1H8E - chains A and E of the 9 polymer chains in the assembly; structure by X-ray diffraction, 2.00 A resolution.

# Chain A
Name: Bovine mitochondrial F1-atpase
Source organism: Bos taurus
Notes: EC 3.6.1.34
UniProt: P19483 (ATP0_BOVIN); residues 1-510 here correspond to UniProt positions 44-553 (UniProt number = residue number + 43)
Amino-acid sequence (510 residues; numbered 1 to 510; the number before each row is that of its first residue):
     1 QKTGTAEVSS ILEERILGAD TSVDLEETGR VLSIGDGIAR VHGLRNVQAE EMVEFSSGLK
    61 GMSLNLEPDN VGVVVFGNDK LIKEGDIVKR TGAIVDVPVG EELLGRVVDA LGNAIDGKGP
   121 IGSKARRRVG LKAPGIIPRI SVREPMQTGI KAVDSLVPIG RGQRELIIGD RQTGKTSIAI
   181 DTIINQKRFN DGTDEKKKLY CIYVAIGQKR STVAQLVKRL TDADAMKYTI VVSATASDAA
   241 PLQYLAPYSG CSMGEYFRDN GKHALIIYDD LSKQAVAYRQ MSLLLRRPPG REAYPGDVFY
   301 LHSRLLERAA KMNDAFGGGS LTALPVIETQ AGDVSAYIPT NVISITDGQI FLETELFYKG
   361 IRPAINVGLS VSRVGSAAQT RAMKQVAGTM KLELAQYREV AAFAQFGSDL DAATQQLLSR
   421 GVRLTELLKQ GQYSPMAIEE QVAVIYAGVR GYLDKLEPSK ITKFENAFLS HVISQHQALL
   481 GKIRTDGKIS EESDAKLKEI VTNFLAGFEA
Not modelled in the structure: 1-18, 404-409
Construct notes: engineered mutation Gly481 (Ser524 in P19483)
Ion coordination: Mg2+: Thr176 (together with ADP)
Residues lining bound ligands: ADP (adenosine-5'-diphosphate): Asp170, Arg171, Gln172, Thr173, Gly174, Lys175, Thr176, Ser177, Phe357, Arg362, Pro363, Gln430, Gly431, Gln432, Tyr433
UniProt features mapped onto this chain:
  - binding site (ATP): Gln172, Gly174, Lys175, Thr176, Ser177, Gln430, Gln432
  - binding site (Mg(2+)): Thr176, Asp269
  - site: Ser370 (Required for activity)
  - modified residue: Gln1 (Pyrrolidone carboxylic acid), Ser10 (Phosphoserine), Ser22 (Phosphoserine), Ser33 (Phosphoserine), Ser63 (Phosphoserine), Lys80 (N6-acetyllysine), Lys83 (N6-acetyllysine), Lys89 (N6-acetyllysine), Thr91 (Phosphothreonine), Lys118 (N6-acetyllysine), Ser123 (Phosphoserine), Lys124 (N6-acetyllysine), Ser141 (Phosphoserine), Arg161 (Omega-N-methylarginine), Lys187 (N6-acetyllysine), Lys196 (N6-acetyllysine), Lys197 (N6-acetyllysine), Lys218 (N6-acetyllysine), Lys262 (N6-acetyllysine), Lys384 (N6-acetyllysine) and 6 more in UniProt
  - glycosylation: Ser33 (O-linked (GlcNAc) serine)
From the paper describing this entry:
  - catalytic residues: Arg373
  - binding site for tetrafluoroaluminate: Arg373
  - binding site for sulfate ion: Arg373
  - conformationally variable residues (domain motion): Arg373

# Chain E
Name: Bovine mitochondrial F1-atpase
Source organism: Bos taurus
Notes: EC 3.6.1.34
UniProt: P00829 (ATPB_BOVIN); the author numbering skips numbers that UniProt does not, so the offset changes along the chain: -4 to -1 = UniProt 47-50; 1-478 = UniProt 51-528
Amino-acid sequence (482 residues; numbered -4 to 478; 1 number in that range is skipped by the numbering (no residue carries it; nothing is unmodelled there); the number before each row is that of its first residue; numbers below 1 keep their minus sign (Ala-4 is residue -4)):
    -4 AAQA
     1 SPSPKAGATT GRIVAVIGAV VDVQFDEGLP PILNALEVQG RETRLVLEVA QHLGESTVRT
    61 IAMDGTEGLV RGQKVLDSGA PIRIPVGPET LGRIMNVIGE PIDERGPIKT KQFAAIHAEA
   121 PEFVEMSVEQ EILVTGIKVV DLLAPYAKGG KIGLFGGAGV GKTVLIMELI NNVAKAHGGY
   181 SVFAGVGERT REGNDLYHEM IESGVINLKD ATSKVALVYG QMNEPPGARA RVALTGLTVA
   241 EYFRDQEGQD VLLFIDNIFR FTQAGSEVSA LLGRIPSAVG YQPTLATDMG TMQERITTTK
   301 KGSITSVQAI YVPADDLTDP APATTFAHLD ATTVLSRAIA ELGIYPAVDP LDSTSRIMDP
   361 NIVGSEHYDV ARGVQKILQD YKSLQDIIAI LGMDELSEED KLTVSRARKI QRFLSQPFQV
   421 AEVFTGHLGK LVPLKETIKG FQQILAGEYD HLPEQAFYMV GPIEEAVAKA DKLAEEHS
Not modelled in the structure: -4 to -1, 1-8, 127-128, 465-478
Ion coordination: Mg2+: Thr163 (together with ADP)
Residues lining bound ligands: ADP (adenosine-5'-diphosphate): Gly157, Ala158, Gly159, Val160, Gly161, Lys162, Thr163, Val164, Tyr345, Phe418, Ala421, Phe424, Thr425
UniProt features mapped onto this chain:
  - binding site (ADP): Gly159, Val160, Gly161, Lys162, Thr163, Val164
  - binding site (ATP): Gly159, Gly161, Lys162, Thr163, Val164, Arg189
  - binding site (phosphate): Gly159, Val160, Gly161, Lys162, Thr163
  - binding site (Mg(2+)): Thr163, Glu188
  - modified residue: Lys74 (N6-acetyllysine), Lys111 (N6-acetyllysine), Lys148 (N6-acetyllysine), Lys209 (N6-acetyllysine), Lys214 (N6-acetyllysine), Thr262 (Phosphothreonine), Ser365 (Phosphoserine), Lys376 (N6-acetyllysine), Ser383 (Phosphoserine), Lys430 (N6-acetyllysine), Lys435 (N6-acetyllysine), Lys472 (N6-acetyllysine)
  - glycosylation: Ser56 (O-linked (GlcNAc) serine)
From the paper describing this entry:
  - catalytic residues: Lys162, Glu188, Arg189
  - binding site for tetrafluoroaluminate: Lys162, Arg189
  - binding site for ADP: Gly161 to Thr163, Val164, Tyr345, Phe418, Ala421 to His427
  - binding site for sulfate ion: Lys162, Arg189
  - conformationally variable residues (domain motion, loop rearrangement, order/disorder transition, side-chain flip): Ile132 to Val173, Ala176 to Tyr180, Glu188, Arg189, Tyr311, Asp330 to Gly364, Ala421 to Leu428
  - contacts within the chain: Glu188-Tyr219

# Chain A / chain E interface
Residue-residue contacts (98; chain A residue first):
  Gly43(A) - Arg71(E)  hydrogen bond (backbone-side chain)
  Leu44(A) - Arg71(E)  hydrogen bond (backbone-side chain)
  Arg45(A) - Val70(E)
  Arg45(A) - Arg71(E)
  Asn46(A) - Val70(E)
  Val47(A) - Val70(E)
  Gln48(A) - Gly68(E)  hydrogen bond (side chain-backbone)
  Gln48(A) - Leu69(E)
  Gln48(A) - Val70(E)
  Ala49(A) - Thr66(E)
  Ala49(A) - Glu67(E)
  Ala49(A) - Gly68(E)  hydrogen bond (backbone-backbone)
  Ala49(A) - Leu69(E)  hydrogen bond (backbone-backbone)
  Glu50(A) - Glu67(E)
  Leu64(A) - Val16(E)
  Asn65(A) - Val16(E)
  Asn65(A) - Ile17(E)
  Leu66(A) - Ala15(E)
  Leu66(A) - Val16(E)  hydrogen bond (backbone-backbone)
  Leu66(A) - Leu69(E)
  Leu66(A) - Arg71(E)
  Glu67(A) - Val14(E)
  Glu67(A) - Arg71(E)  hydrogen bond (backbone-side chain)
  Pro68(A) - Val14(E)
  Asn70(A) - Arg71(E)  hydrogen bond (backbone-side chain)
  Val71(A) - Arg71(E)
  Lys132(A) - Asp64(E)  salt bridge
  Ala133(A) - Asn223(E)
  Pro134(A) - Thr190(E)
  Gly135(A) - Thr190(E)
  Ile136(A) - Thr190(E)
  Ile136(A) - Gly193(E)
  Ile136(A) - Asn194(E)
  Ile136(A) - Tyr219(E)  hydrophobic
  Ile136(A) - Gln221(E)
  Ile137(A) - Ile102(E)
  Ile137(A) - Asp103(E)
  Ile137(A) - Glu104(E)
  Arg139(A) - Thr190(E)
  Arg139(A) - Arg191(E)
  Arg139(A) - Asn194(E)
  Ile140(A) - Asn194(E)
  Ser141(A) - Asp195(E)
  Arg287(A) - Ile17(E)
  Arg287(A) - Gly18(E)
  Pro288(A) - Ala270(E)
  Pro288(A) - Leu271(E)
  Pro288(A) - Gly273(E)
  Gly296(A) - Glu267(E)
  Gly296(A) - Leu271(E)
  Asp297(A) - Leu271(E)
  Phe299(A) - Met222(E)  hydrophobic
  Phe299(A) - Arg229(E)
  Phe299(A) - Glu267(E)
  Tyr300(A) - Gly65(E)
  Tyr300(A) - Asn223(E)
  Tyr300(A) - Glu224(E)
  Tyr300(A) - Pro225(E)
  Tyr300(A) - Arg229(E)
  Ser303(A) - Met222(E)  hydrogen bond (side chain-backbone)
  Ser303(A) - Asn223(E)
  Arg304(A) - Asn223(E)
  Glu307(A) - Glu188(E)
  Glu307(A) - Arg189(E)
  Glu307(A) - Thr190(E)  hydrogen bond (side chain-backbone)
  Glu307(A) - Met222(E)
  Glu307(A) - Asn223(E)
  Ser335(A) - Ala314(E)
  Ser344(A) - Arg189(E)  hydrogen bond (backbone-side chain)
  Ser344(A) - Met222(E)
  Ile345(A) - Arg189(E)
  Ile345(A) - Met222(E)  hydrophobic
  Thr346(A) - Arg189(E)
  Asp347(A) - Arg191(E)  salt bridge
  Val367(A) - Arg337(E)
  Gly368(A) - Arg337(E)
  Leu369(A) - Arg337(E)  hydrogen bond (backbone-side chain)
  Ser370(A) - Arg337(E)  hydrogen bond (backbone-side chain)
  Val371(A) - Ala158(E)
  Val371(A) - Arg337(E)
  Arg373(A) - Ala158(E)
  Arg373(A) - Gly159(E)
  Arg373(A) - Arg189(E)
  Arg373(A) - Arg191(E)
  Arg373(A) - Glu192(E)  salt bridge
  Val374(A) - Arg191(E)
  Lys391(A) - Glu341(E)  salt bridge
  Leu392(A) - Glu341(E)
  Leu392(A) - Leu342(E)  hydrophobic
  Ala395(A) - Glu341(E)
  Ala395(A) - Leu342(E)  hydrophobic
  Gln396(A) - Leu342(E)
  Phe403(A) - Ile390(E)  hydrophobic
  Leu410(A) - Ile390(E)
  Asp411(A) - Ala389(E)
  Asp411(A) - Ile390(E)  hydrogen bond (backbone-backbone)
  Asp411(A) - Gly392(E)
  Thr414(A) - Ala389(E)
Also at the interface, not in a pair above, chain A (59 interface residues in all): Val142, Arg164, Tyr337, Thr340, Arg398, Val400
Also at the interface, not in a pair above, chain E (52 interface residues in all): Ile94, Tyr197, His198, Pro226, Tyr311, Ile388, Leu391, Met393

# Overview
Chain A and chain E form an interface of 59 and 52 residues respectively; the contacts include 14 hydrogen
bonds and 4 salt bridges. Polar contacts include Lys132(A)-Asp64(E), Asp347(A)-Arg191(E) and
Arg373(A)-Glu192(E). The paper reports catalytic residues Arg373(A) and Lys162(E) among others; a binding site
for ADP at Gly161(E), Val164(E) and Tyr345(E) among others.
Here chain A is Bovine mitochondrial F1-atpase and chain E is Bovine mitochondrial F1-atpase, both from Bos
taurus. Entry 1H8E ((ADP.AlF4)2(ADP.SO4) bovine F1-ATPase (all three catalytic sites occupied)) was determined
by X-ray diffraction.
